PDB entry 6ND1 | electron microscopy, 4.10 A resolution (low resolution: residue-level contacts below are approximate; hydrogen-bond / salt-bridge calls are withheld) | chains A and F of the 6 polymer chains in the assembly

Chain A:
Name: Protein translocation protein SEC63
Organism: Saccharomyces cerevisiae
UniProtKB: P14906 (SEC63_YEAST); residues 1-663 here = UniProt positions 1-663
Sequence (677 residues; row label = number of the first residue in the row):
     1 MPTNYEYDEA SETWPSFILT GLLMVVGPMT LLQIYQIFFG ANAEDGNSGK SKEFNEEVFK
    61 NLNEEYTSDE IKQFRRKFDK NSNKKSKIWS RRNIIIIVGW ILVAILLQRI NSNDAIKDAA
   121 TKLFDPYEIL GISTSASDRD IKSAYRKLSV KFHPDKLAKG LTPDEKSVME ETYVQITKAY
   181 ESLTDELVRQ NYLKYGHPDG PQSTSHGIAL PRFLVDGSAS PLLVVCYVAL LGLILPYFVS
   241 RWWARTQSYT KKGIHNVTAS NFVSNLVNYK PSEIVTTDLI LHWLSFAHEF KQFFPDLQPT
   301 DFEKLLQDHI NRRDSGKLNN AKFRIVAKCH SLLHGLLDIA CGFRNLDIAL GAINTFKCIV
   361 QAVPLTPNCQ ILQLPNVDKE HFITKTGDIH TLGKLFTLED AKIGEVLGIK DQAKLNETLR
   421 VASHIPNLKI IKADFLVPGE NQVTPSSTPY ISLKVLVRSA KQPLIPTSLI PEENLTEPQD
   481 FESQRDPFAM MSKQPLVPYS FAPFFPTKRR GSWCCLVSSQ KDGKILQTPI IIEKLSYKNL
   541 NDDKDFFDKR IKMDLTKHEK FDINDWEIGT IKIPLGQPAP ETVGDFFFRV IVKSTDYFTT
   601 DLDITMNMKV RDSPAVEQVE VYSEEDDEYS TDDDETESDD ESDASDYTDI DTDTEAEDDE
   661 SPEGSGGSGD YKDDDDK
Unresolved in the structure: 1-5, 22-28, 37-52, 79-86, 113-219, 549-558, 615-677
Differences from the reference sequence: expression tag (664-677)
Curated features (UniProtKB/Swiss-Prot):
  - modified residue: Ser512 (Phosphoserine)
  - mutagenesis: Ala179 (A179T: Temperature-sensitive), Pro426 (P426L: Temperature-sensitive), Ile431 (I431N: Temperature-sensitive), Pro503 (P503A: Temperature-sensitive), Gly511 (G511R: Temperature-sensitive), Thr652 (T652A: Abolishes interaction with SEC62; defect in protein translocation), Thr654 (T654A: Abolishes interaction with SEC62; defect in protein translocation)

Chain F:
Name: Translocation protein SEC72
Organism: Saccharomyces cerevisiae
UniProtKB: P39742 (SEC72_YEAST); residues 1-193 here = UniProt positions 1-193
Sequence (193 residues; each row starts with the number of its first residue):
     1 MVTLEYNANS KLITASDAVV ALSTETNIDQ INVLTTSLIG ETNPNFTPQP NEALSKMIKG
    61 LFESGMKNLQ QKKLNEALKN VSLAIEMAQR KRAPWEAFAI QLPELHFMLR SKIDLCLILG
   121 KHLEALQDLD FLLGTGLIQP DVFVRKADCL LKLRQWEEAR ATCERGLALA PEDMKLRALL
   181 IETARNLAEY NGE
Unresolved in the structure: 1-100, 193

Interface between chain A and chain F:
Residue-residue contacts (17):
  His390(A) with Tyr190(F)
  Thr391(A) with Tyr190(F); Asn191(F)
  Gly393(A) with Asn191(F)
  Lys394(A) with Glu189(F); Tyr190(F); Asn191(F)
  Gln520(A) with Arg165(F); Ala168(F)
  Asp522(A) with Arg165(F)
  Gly523(A) with Arg165(F)
  Phe587(A) with Ala168(F)
  Arg589(A) with Ala161(F)
  Asp603(A) with Glu157(F); Arg160(F); Ala161(F); Glu164(F)
Also at the interface, not in a pair above, chain A (14 interface residues in all): Ile389, Asn427, Lys521, Thr600
Also at the interface, not in a pair above, chain F (13 interface residues in all): Ile138, Arg154, Leu167, Gly192

Overview:
Chain A and chain F form an interface of 14 and 13 residues respectively. UniProt lists 7 mutagenesis sites on
chain A.
Chain A is Protein translocation protein SEC63 and chain F is Translocation protein SEC72, both from
Saccharomyces cerevisiae; the structure, CryoEM structure of the Sec Complex from yeast, was determined by
electron microscopy.
